Entry 3NBN (X-ray diffraction, 3.45 A resolution); this record covers chains B and C of the 8 polymer chains in the assembly.

== Chain B ==
Molecule: Neurogenic locus notch homolog protein 1
Organism: Homo sapiens
UniProt: P46531 (NOTC1_HUMAN); residues 1873-2127 here correspond to UniProt positions 1872-2126 (UniProt number = residue number - 1)
Sequence (256 residues; row label = number of the first residue in the row):
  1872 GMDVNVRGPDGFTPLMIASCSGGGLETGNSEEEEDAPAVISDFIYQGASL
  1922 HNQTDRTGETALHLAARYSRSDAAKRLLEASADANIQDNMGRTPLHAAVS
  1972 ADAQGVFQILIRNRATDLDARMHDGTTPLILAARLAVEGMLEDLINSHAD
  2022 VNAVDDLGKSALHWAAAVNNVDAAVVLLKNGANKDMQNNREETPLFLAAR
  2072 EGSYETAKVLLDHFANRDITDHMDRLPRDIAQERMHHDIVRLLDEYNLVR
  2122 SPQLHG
Disordered / not traced: 1872-1923, 2120-2127
Differences from the reference sequence: expression tag (1872)
UniProt features mapped onto this chain:
  - region (HIF1AN-binding): L1948 to N1956, L2015 to N2023
  - modified residue ((3S)-3-hydroxyasparagine): N1956, N2023
From the paper describing this entry:
  - self-association interface (contacts with another copy of this molecule); pairs are residue here / residue on that copy: K1946-E1950 (salt bridge), R1985-R1985
  - mutagenesis - R1985A: abolished binding to another copy of this molecule
  - mutagenesis - K1946E, E1950K, R1985A: decreased signaling in response to mHes5
  - mutagenesis - K1946E/E1950K: unchanged signaling
  - mutagenesis - R1985A: abolished binding to extended E-site sequence

== Chain C ==
Molecule: Mastermind-like protein 1
Organism: Homo sapiens
UniProt: Q92585 (MAML1_HUMAN); numbering as in UniProt (aligned over 13-74)
Sequence (63 residues; row label = number of the first residue in the row):
    12 GLPRHSAVMERLRRRIELCRRHHSTCEARYEAVSPERLELERQHTFALHQ
    62 RCIQAKAKRAGKH
Disordered / not traced: 12-15, 71-74
Differences from the reference sequence: expression tag (12)
UniProt features mapped onto this chain:
  - modified residue: S45 (Phosphoserine)

== Chain B / chain C interface ==
Pairs across the interface (18; chain B residue first):
  D1973(B) - R22(C)  salt bridge
  D1973(B) - R26(C)  salt bridge
  Q1975(B) - R22(C)
  L2006(B) - R26(C)
  A2007(B) - R26(C)
  A2007(B) - L29(C)  hydrophobic
  V2008(B) - R26(C)
  E2009(B) - R22(C)  hydrogen bond (backbone-side chain)
  E2009(B) - R25(C)  salt bridge
  V2039(B) - H33(C)
  E2072(B) - R40(C)  hydrogen bond (backbone-side chain)
  G2073(B) - R40(C)  hydrogen bond (backbone-side chain)
  S2074(B) - R40(C)
  M2106(B) - V44(C)
  M2106(B) - E47(C)
  M2106(B) - R48(C)
  H2107(B) - R40(C)
  H2108(B) - E47(C)  salt bridge
Interface residues without a listed pair, chain B (17 interface residues in all): M2011, N2040, E2104, R2105

== Overview ==
17 residues of chain B face 9 of chain C across their interface; the contacts include 3 hydrogen bonds and 4
salt bridges. Polar contacts include D1973(B)-R22(C), D1973(B)-R26(C) and E2009(B)-R25(C). The paper reports
that K1946E, E1950K and R1985A of chain B reduce signaling in response to mHes5; a self-association interface
involving K1946(B), E1950(B) and R1985(B).
Here chain B is Neurogenic locus notch homolog protein 1 and chain C is Mastermind-like protein 1, both from
Homo sapiens. Entry 3NBN (Crystal structure of a dimer of Notch Transcription Complex trimers on HES1 DNA) was
determined by X-ray diffraction.
